5E5K - chains A and B; structure by X-ray diffraction, 1.75 A resolution.

Chain A (and B):
Protein: HIV-1 protease
Source organism: Human immunodeficiency virus type 1 group M subtype B
Notes: EC 3.4.23.16, 2.7.7.49, 2.7.7.7, 3.1.26.13, 3.1.13.2, 2.7.7.-, 3.1.-.-; chain B of this document is another copy of the same molecule, construct and numbering; everything in this record applies to it too
UniProt: P03367 (POL_HV1BR); residues 1-99 here correspond to UniProt positions 501-599 (UniProt number = residue number + 500)
Sequence (99 residues; row label = number of the first residue in the row):
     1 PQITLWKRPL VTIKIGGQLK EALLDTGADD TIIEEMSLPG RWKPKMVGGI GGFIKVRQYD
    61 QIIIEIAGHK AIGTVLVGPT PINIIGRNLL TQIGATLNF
Sequence notes: engineered mutation K7 (Gln507 in P03367), I32 (Val532 in P03367), I33 (Leu533 in P03367), V47 (Ile547 in P03367), I63 (Leu563 in P03367), A67 (Cys567 in P03367), I82 (Val582 in P03367), A95 (Cys595 in P03367)
Residues lining bound ligands: tmc114 (017; (3r,3as,6ar)-hexahydrofuro[2,3-b]furan-3-yl(1S,2R)-3-[[(4-aminophenyl)sulfonyl](isobutyl)amino]-1-benzyl-2-hydroxypropylcarbamate): L23, D25, G27, A28, D29, D30, I32, V47, G48, G49, I50, P81, I82, I84
UniProt features mapped onto this chain:
  - region (Dimerization of protease): P1 to L5, G49 to K55, N88 to G94, T96 to F99
  - active site: D25 (For protease activity)
  - site: F99 (Cleavage)
From the paper describing this entry:
  - catalytic residues: D25 (citing earlier work)
  - binding site for tmc114: D25
  - conformationally variable residues: D25
  - allosteric site: D30, E34

Interface between chain A and chain B:
Residue-residue contacts (93):
  P1(A) with L97(B); N98(B); F99(B), hydrogen bond (backbone-backbone)
  Q2(A) with T96(B); L97(B); N98(B), hydrogen bond
  I3(A) with T96(B); L97(B), hydrogen bond (backbone-backbone); F99(B), hydrophobic
  L5(A) with R87(B), hydrogen bond (backbone-side chain); L90(B), hydrophobic; T91(B); A95(B)
  W6(A) with R87(B), hydrogen bond (backbone-side chain); T91(B); Q92(B)
  K7(A) with R87(B)
  R8(A) with D29(B), salt bridge; R87(B)
  P9(A) with T26(B); R87(B)
  L23(A) with G27(B)
  L24(A) with T26(B), hydrogen bond (backbone-side chain); L97(B), hydrophobic; F99(B), hydrophobic
  D25(A) with D25(B); T26(B); G27(B), hydrogen bond (side chain-backbone)
  T26(A) with P9(B); L24(B), hydrogen bond (side chain-backbone); D25(B); T26(B), hydrogen bond (backbone-side chain)
  G27(A) with L23(B); D25(B), hydrogen bond (backbone-side chain)
  D29(A) with R8(B), salt bridge
  I32(A) with I50(B), hydrophobic
  G49(A) with I50(B)
  I50(A) with G49(B); I50(B), hydrogen bond (backbone-backbone); G52(B); I54(B); T80(B); P81(B)
  G51(A) with I50(B), hydrogen bond (backbone-backbone); G51(B); G52(B); I54(B)
  G52(A) with I50(B); G51(B)
  I54(A) with I50(B), hydrophobic; G51(B)
  H69(A) with F99(B)
  T80(A) with I50(B)
  P81(A) with G49(B); I50(B)
  R87(A) with L5(B), hydrogen bond (side chain-backbone); W6(B), hydrogen bond (side chain-backbone); K7(B); R8(B)
  L90(A) with L5(B), hydrophobic
  T91(A) with L5(B); W6(B)
  I93(A) with F99(B)
  G94(A) with N98(B); F99(B)
  A95(A) with L5(B); N98(B); F99(B), hydrophobic
  T96(A) with Q2(B); I3(B); T96(B); L97(B); N98(B), hydrogen bond (backbone-backbone)
  L97(A) with P1(B); Q2(B); I3(B), hydrogen bond (backbone-backbone); L24(B), hydrophobic; T26(B); T96(B)
  N98(A) with P1(B); Q2(B); G94(B); A95(B); T96(B), hydrogen bond (backbone-backbone); N98(B), hydrogen bond
  F99(A) with P1(B), hydrogen bond (backbone-backbone); I3(B), hydrophobic; L24(B), hydrophobic; A67(B), hydrophobic; H69(B); I93(B); G94(B); A95(B), hydrophobic
Interface residues without a listed pair, chain A (37 interface residues in all): T4, V47, A67, I84
Interface residues without a listed pair, chain B (37 interface residues in all): I32, G48, I84

In short:
The chain A/chain B interface involves 37 residues from each chain, with 19 hydrogen bonds and 2 salt bridges.
Among the polar pairs are R8(A)-D29(B), Q2(A)-N98(B) and L5(A)-R87(B). Chain A binds tmc114. Curated
annotation (UniProt) lists active-site residue D25(A) on chain A. The paper reports the catalytic residue
D25(A); a binding site for tmc114 at D25(A).
Both chains are HIV-1 protease (Human immunodeficiency virus type 1 group M subtype B). Entry 5E5K (Joint
X-ray/neutron structure of HIV-1 protease triple mutant (V32I,I47V,V82I) with darunavir at pH 4.3) was
determined by X-ray diffraction, deposited together with 5E5J.
